PDB entry 6RDQ | electron microscopy, 4.00 A resolution | chains V and Y of the 31 polymer chains in the assembly

# Chain V
Name: ATP synthase subunit alpha
Organism: Polytomella sp. Pringsheim 198.80
UniProt: A0ZW40 (A0ZW40_9CHLO); residue numbers follow UniProt; this construct covers 1-562
Sequence (562 residues; numbered 1 to 562; the number before each row is that of its first residue):
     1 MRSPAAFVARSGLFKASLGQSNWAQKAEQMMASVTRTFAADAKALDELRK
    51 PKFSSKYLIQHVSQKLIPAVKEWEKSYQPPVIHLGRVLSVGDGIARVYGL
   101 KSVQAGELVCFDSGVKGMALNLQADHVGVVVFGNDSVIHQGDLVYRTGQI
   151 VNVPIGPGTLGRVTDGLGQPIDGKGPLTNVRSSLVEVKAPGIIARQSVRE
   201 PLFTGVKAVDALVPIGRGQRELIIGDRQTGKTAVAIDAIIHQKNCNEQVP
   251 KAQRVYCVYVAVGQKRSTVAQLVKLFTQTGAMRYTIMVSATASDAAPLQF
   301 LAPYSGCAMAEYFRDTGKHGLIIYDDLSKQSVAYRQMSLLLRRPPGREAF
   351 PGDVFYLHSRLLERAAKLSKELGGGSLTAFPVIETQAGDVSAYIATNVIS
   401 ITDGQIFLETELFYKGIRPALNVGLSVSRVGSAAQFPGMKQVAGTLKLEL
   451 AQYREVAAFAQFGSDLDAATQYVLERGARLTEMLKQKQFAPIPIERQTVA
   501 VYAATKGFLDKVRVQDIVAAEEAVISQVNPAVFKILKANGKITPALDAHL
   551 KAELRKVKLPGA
Disordered / not traced: 1-42
Construct notes: conflict Arg266 (Lys in A0ZW40)
Metal / ion sites: Mg2+: Thr232 (together with ATP)
Small-molecule neighbours: ATP (adenosine-5'-triphosphate): Arg227, Gln228, Thr229, Gly230, Lys231, Thr232, Ala233, Phe413, Arg418, Pro419, Gln486, Lys487, Gln488

# Chain Y
Name: ATP synthase subunit beta
Organism: Polytomella sp. Pringsheim 198.80
Notes: EC 7.1.2.2
UniProt: A0ZW41 (A0ZW41_9CHLO); residue numbers follow UniProt; this construct covers 1-574
Sequence (574 residues; row label = number of the first residue in the row):
     1 MALRYAAGLAKNVVQRQGASLNIARAFAAEPAPAIDAGYVSQVIGPVVDV
    51 RFDGELPSILSSLEVEGHSVRLVLEVAQHMGDNTVRCIAMDSTDGLVRGQ
   101 KVVDTGSPIKVPVGRGTLGRIMNVIGEPVDEQGPIDAADIWSIHREAPEF
   151 TEQSTEQEILVTGIKVVDLLAPYQRGGKIGLFGGAGVGKTVLIMELINNV
   201 AKAHGGFSVFAGVGERTREGNDLYREMIESGVIKLGAERGNSKCTLVYGQ
   251 MNEPPGARARVALTGLTVAEYFRDIEGQDVLLFVDNIFRFTQANSEVSAL
   301 LGRIPSAVGYQPTLATDLGGLQERITTTTKGSITSVQAVYVPADDLTDPA
   351 PATTFAHLDATTVLSRSIAELGIYPAVDPLDSTSRMLNPNVIGAEHYNVA
   401 RGVQKVLQDYKNLQDIIAILGMDELSEEDKLTVARARKIQRFLSQPFQVA
   451 EVFTGTPGKYVDLADTISGFQGVLTGKYDDLPEMAFYMVGDIKEVKEKAD
   501 KMAKDIASRKEADNKKVSEELKDIPSLDKLVSEIKEVVIEEDDGLEEDFK
   551 AEALSSETVVLNEEGKSVPLPKKN
Disordered / not traced: 1-35, 557-574
Construct notes: conflict Ala350 (Gly in A0ZW41), Leu387 (Arg in A0ZW41)
Metal / ion sites: Mg2+: Thr190 (together with ADP)
Small-molecule neighbours:
  - ADP (adenosine-5'-diphosphate): Gly184, Ala185, Gly186, Val187, Gly188, Lys189, Thr190, Val191, Arg216, Tyr374, Pro375, Gln445, Phe447, Ala450, Phe453
  - ATP (adenosine-5'-triphosphate): Ser384, Arg385, Leu387, Asn388, Tyr397

# Chain V / chain Y interface
Residue-residue contacts - 85 pairs, chain V then chain Y:
  Leu88(V) - Gly81(Y)
  Ser89(V) - His79(Y)
  Ser89(V) - Met80(Y)
  Val90(V) - Ile59(Y)  hydrophobic
  Val90(V) - Gln78(Y)
  Val90(V) - His79(Y)  hydrogen bond (backbone-backbone)
  Gly91(V) - Gln78(Y)
  Asp92(V) - Gln78(Y)
  Asp92(V) - Arg303(Y)  salt bridge
  Asp135(V) - Ile59(Y)
  Ser136(V) - Ile59(Y)
  Ile138(V) - Ile59(Y)
  His139(V) - Ser58(Y)
  Gln140(V) - Leu56(Y)
  Gln140(V) - His79(Y)
  Gln140(V) - Gly81(Y)  hydrogen bond (side chain-backbone)
  Gln140(V) - Asn83(Y)
  Ile171(V) - Phe150(Y)  hydrophobic
  Arg227(V) - Leu346(Y)
  Arg227(V) - Phe355(Y)
  Arg227(V) - Asp381(Y)  salt bridge
  Gln228(V) - Thr383(Y)
  Lys265(V) - Lys178(Y)
  Lys265(V) - Glu323(Y)
  Lys265(V) - His357(Y)  hydrogen bond (side chain-backbone)
  Lys265(V) - Leu358(Y)
  Lys265(V) - Asp359(Y)  salt bridge
  Arg266(V) - Ala147(Y)
  Arg266(V) - Glu149(Y)
  Arg266(V) - Phe150(Y)
  Arg266(V) - Gln153(Y)
  Arg266(V) - Glu323(Y)
  Ser267(V) - Gln153(Y)  hydrogen bond
  Thr268(V) - Arg385(Y)
  Val269(V) - Phe150(Y)
  Ala270(V) - Phe150(Y)
  Ala270(V) - Gln153(Y)
  Ala270(V) - Thr155(Y)
  Gln271(V) - Thr155(Y)
  Gln271(V) - Gln157(Y)
  Val273(V) - Phe150(Y)  hydrophobic
  Lys274(V) - Thr155(Y)  hydrogen bond (side chain-backbone)
  Ala292(V) - Thr316(Y)
  Ala292(V) - Gly319(Y)
  Ala292(V) - Glu323(Y)
  Ala292(V) - His357(Y)
  Ser293(V) - Ala147(Y)
  Ser293(V) - Glu323(Y)
  Asp294(V) - Thr316(Y)
  Ala296(V) - Thr316(Y)
  Lys329(V) - Ala356(Y)
  Arg335(V) - Ala307(Y)
  Gln336(V) - Pro312(Y)
  Gln336(V) - Thr313(Y)
  Gln336(V) - Thr316(Y)  hydrogen bond
  Leu339(V) - Ile304(Y)
  Leu339(V) - Ser306(Y)
  Leu339(V) - Pro312(Y)  hydrophobic
  Leu340(V) - Arg303(Y)
  Leu340(V) - Pro312(Y)  hydrophobic
  Leu340(V) - Thr313(Y)
  Arg342(V) - Ile304(Y)
  Glu348(V) - Ala307(Y)
  Ala349(V) - Ser306(Y)
  Ala349(V) - Ala307(Y)
  Gln386(V) - Thr347(Y)
  Glu411(V) - Gln408(Y)
  Phe413(V) - Arg401(Y)  hydrogen bond (backbone-side chain)
  Tyr414(V) - Leu380(Y)  hydrogen bond (side chain-backbone)
  Tyr414(V) - Gln404(Y)
  Tyr414(V) - Lys405(Y)
  Tyr414(V) - Gln408(Y)
  Lys415(V) - Lys405(Y)  hydrogen bond (backbone-side chain)
  Lys415(V) - Gln408(Y)
  Lys415(V) - Asn412(Y)
  Gly416(V) - Arg401(Y)  hydrogen bond (backbone-side chain)
  Arg418(V) - Tyr397(Y)  hydrogen bond
  Arg418(V) - Arg401(Y)
  Arg418(V) - Gln404(Y)  hydrogen bond
  Gln461(V) - Leu413(Y)
  Gln461(V) - Ile416(Y)
  Gln461(V) - Glu424(Y)
  Gln461(V) - Leu425(Y)
  Ser464(V) - Ser426(Y)
  Gln488(V) - Asn388(Y)
Interface residues without a listed pair, chain V (56 interface residues in all): Asn134, Val163, Asp172, Gln264, Ala295, Val332, Glu384, Ile417, Ala460, Phe462, Gly463, Lys485
Interface residues without a listed pair, chain Y (62 interface residues in all): Pro57, Leu60, Asp82, Thr84, Glu146, Thr151, Gly302, Pro305, Leu314, Ala315, Gly320, Thr326, Ala352, Thr361, Asp429

# In short
The interface between chain V and chain Y involves 56 residues on one side and 62 on the other; the contacts
include 12 hydrogen bonds and 3 salt bridges. Among the polar pairs are Asp92(V)-Arg303(Y),
Arg227(V)-Asp381(Y) and Lys265(V)-Asp359(Y).
Here chain V is ATP synthase subunit alpha and chain Y is ATP synthase subunit beta, both from Polytomella sp.
Pringsheim 198.80. Entry 6RDQ (Cryo-EM structure of Polytomella F-ATP synthase, Rotary substate 1D, composite
map) was determined by electron microscopy, deposited together with 6RD4, 6RD5, 6RD6, 6RD7, 6RD8, 6RD9 and 46
further entries.
